5L1X - chains B and F of the 6 polymer chains in the assembly; structure by X-ray diffraction, 3.30 A resolution.

Chain B (and F):
Protein: hMPV F1 subunit
Organism: Human metapneumovirus
Notes: engineered mutation(s): G294E; chain F of this document is another copy of the same molecule, construct and numbering; everything in this record applies to it too
Reference sequence: Q8B9P0 (Q8B9P0_9MONO); residues 112-489 here = UniProt positions 112-489
Amino-acid sequence (387 residues; each row starts with the number of its first residue):
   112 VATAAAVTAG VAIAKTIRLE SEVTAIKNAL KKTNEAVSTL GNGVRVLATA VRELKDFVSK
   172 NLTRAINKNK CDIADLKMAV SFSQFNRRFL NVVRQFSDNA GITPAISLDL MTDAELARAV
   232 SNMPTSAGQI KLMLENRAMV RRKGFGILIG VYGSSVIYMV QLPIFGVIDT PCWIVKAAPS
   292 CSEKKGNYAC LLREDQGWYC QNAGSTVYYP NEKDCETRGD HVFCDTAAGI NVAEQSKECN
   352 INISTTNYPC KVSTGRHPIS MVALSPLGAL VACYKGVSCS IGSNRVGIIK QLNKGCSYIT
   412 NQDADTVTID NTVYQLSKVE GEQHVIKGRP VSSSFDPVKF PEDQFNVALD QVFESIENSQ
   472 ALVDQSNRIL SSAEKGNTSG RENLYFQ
Disordered / not traced: 112-113, 483-498
Cystine bridges: Cys283-Cys311, Cys292-Cys301, Cys326-Cys335, Cys350-Cys361, Cys384-Cys390
Covalent attachments: N-acetylglucosamine (NAG) linked to Asn172; glycan linked to Asn353
Sequence notes: expression tag (490-498)
From the paper describing this entry:
  - post-translational modification sites: Asn172, Asn353

Interface between chain B and chain F:
Pairs across the interface (152; chain B residue first):
  Ala117(B) - Ala116(F)  hydrophobic
  Ala120(B) - Ala116(F)
  Ala120(B) - Ala120(F)  hydrophobic
  Ile124(B) - Thr119(F)
  Ile124(B) - Ala123(F)  hydrophobic
  Thr127(B) - Ala123(F)
  Thr127(B) - Lys126(F)
  Thr127(B) - Thr127(F)
  Ile128(B) - Lys126(F)
  Leu130(B) - Leu130(F)  hydrophobic
  Glu131(B) - Lys126(F)  salt bridge
  Glu131(B) - Leu130(F)
  Val134(B) - Leu130(F)  hydrophobic
  Val134(B) - Glu133(F)
  Val134(B) - Val134(F)  hydrophobic
  Val134(B) - Ile137(F)
  Ala136(B) - Ile480(F)
  Ile137(B) - Ile137(F)  hydrophobic
  Ile137(B) - Leu481(F)  hydrophobic
  Lys138(B) - Glu133(F)  salt bridge
  Lys138(B) - Ile137(F)
  Asn139(B) - Ile480(F)
  Ala140(B) - Ser477(F)  hydrogen bond (backbone-side chain)
  Ala140(B) - Ile480(F)  hydrophobic
  Ala140(B) - Leu481(F)  hydrophobic
  Leu141(B) - Ala140(F)  hydrophobic
  Leu141(B) - Leu141(F)  hydrophobic
  Leu141(B) - Thr144(F)
  Lys143(B) - Leu473(F)
  Lys143(B) - Gln476(F)
  Thr144(B) - Ser477(F)  hydrogen bond
  Asn145(B) - Thr144(F)
  Glu146(B) - Leu473(F)
  Ala147(B) - Ser470(F)  hydrogen bond (backbone-side chain)
  Ala147(B) - Leu473(F)  hydrophobic
  Ala147(B) - Val474(F)  hydrophobic
  Val148(B) - Val148(F)  hydrophobic
  Val148(B) - Leu151(F)
  Thr150(B) - Ser466(F)
  Thr150(B) - Asn469(F)
  Thr150(B) - Ser470(F)
  Leu151(B) - Leu151(F)  hydrophobic
  Leu151(B) - Ile467(F)  hydrophobic
  Leu151(B) - Ser470(F)
  Gly152(B) - Leu151(F)
  Gly154(B) - Val463(F)
  Gly154(B) - Ser466(F)
  Val155(B) - Val155(F)  hydrophobic
  Val157(B) - Ala459(F)
  Val157(B) - Gln462(F)
  Val157(B) - Val463(F)  hydrophobic
  Leu158(B) - Leu158(F)  hydrophobic
  Leu158(B) - Leu460(F)  hydrophobic
  Leu158(B) - Val463(F)
  Ala159(B) - Leu158(F)  hydrophobic
  Ala161(B) - Phe456(F)
  Val162(B) - Val162(F)  hydrophobic
  Glu164(B) - Gln455(F)  hydrogen bond
  Leu165(B) - Leu165(F)  hydrophobic
  Leu165(B) - Phe456(F)  hydrophobic
  Lys166(B) - Leu165(F)
  Phe168(B) - Lys450(F)
  Phe168(B) - Phe451(F)  hydrophobic
  Val169(B) - Val169(F)  hydrophobic
  Val169(B) - Leu173(F)  hydrophobic
  Thr174(B) - Leu173(F)
  Ile177(B) - Leu173(F)  hydrophobic
  Ile177(B) - Ile177(F)  hydrophobic
  Ile177(B) - Asn180(F)
  Lys181(B) - Ala176(F)
  Lys181(B) - Lys179(F)
  Lys181(B) - Asn180(F)
  Ile184(B) - Asn180(F)
  Ile184(B) - Asp183(F)
  Ile184(B) - Ile184(F)  hydrophobic
  Leu187(B) - Leu187(F)  hydrophobic
  Lys188(B) - Asp183(F)  salt bridge
  Lys188(B) - Leu187(F)
  Arg205(B) - Asp209(F)  salt bridge
  Gln206(B) - Asp209(F)  hydrogen bond
  Ser218(B) - Ser208(F)
  Ser218(B) - Asp209(F)
  Leu219(B) - Ser208(F)  hydrogen bond (backbone-backbone)
  Asp220(B) - Asp209(F)
  Arg252(B) - Ala211(F)
  Arg253(B) - Asn210(F)
  Arg253(B) - Ala211(F)  hydrogen bond (side chain-backbone)
  Arg253(B) - Ile213(F)
  Arg367(B) - Thr357(F)
  Arg367(B) - Asn358(F)  hydrogen bond
  His368(B) - Ala344(F)
  His368(B) - Gln346(F)  hydrogen bond
  His368(B) - Asn358(F)  hydrogen bond (side chain-backbone)
  Ile370(B) - Ser316(F)
  Ile370(B) - Asn342(F)
  Ile370(B) - Ala344(F)
  Ser371(B) - Gly315(F)  hydrogen bond (backbone-backbone)
  Ser371(B) - Ser316(F)
  Met372(B) - Asn342(F)
  Val388(B) - Gly315(F)
  Ile420(B) - Ala314(F)
  Asp421(B) - Ala314(F)
  Thr423(B) - Val278(F)
  Thr423(B) - Asn313(F)
  Tyr425(B) - Asn313(F)  hydrogen bond
  Gln426(B) - Pro235(F)
  Lys429(B) - Gln272(F)  hydrogen bond
  Glu433(B) - Arg229(F)  salt bridge
  His435(B) - Arg229(F)
  Ile437(B) - Arg199(F)
  Gly439(B) - Phe196(F)
  Gly439(B) - Asn197(F)
  Arg440(B) - Phe196(F)
  Pro441(B) - Phe196(F)
  Val442(B) - Met189(F)
  Val442(B) - Ser192(F)
  Val442(B) - Phe193(F)  hydrophobic
  Val442(B) - Phe196(F)  hydrophobic
  Ser443(B) - Met189(F)
  Ser444(B) - Met189(F)
  Ser445(B) - Lys188(F)  hydrogen bond
  Phe446(B) - Asn178(F)
  Phe446(B) - Lys181(F)
  Phe446(B) - Cys182(F)
  Asp447(B) - Lys181(F)
  Pro448(B) - Asn178(F)
  Val449(B) - Asn178(F)  hydrogen bond (backbone-side chain)
  Phe451(B) - Lys166(F)
  Phe451(B) - Ser170(F)
  Glu453(B) - Lys166(F)  salt bridge
  Glu453(B) - Ser170(F)  hydrogen bond
  Phe456(B) - Lys166(F)
  Asn457(B) - Lys166(F)  hydrogen bond
  Leu460(B) - Arg163(F)
  Asp461(B) - Arg163(F)  salt bridge
  Val463(B) - Ala159(F)  hydrophobic
  Phe464(B) - Arg156(F)
  Phe464(B) - Ala159(F)  hydrophobic
  Phe464(B) - Thr160(F)
  Phe464(B) - Arg163(F)
  Ile467(B) - Gly152(F)
  Ile467(B) - Val155(F)  hydrophobic
  Ile467(B) - Arg156(F)
  Ser470(B) - Val148(F)
  Gln471(B) - Ser149(F)  hydrogen bond
  Val474(B) - Asn145(F)
  Val474(B) - Val148(F)  hydrophobic
  Val474(B) - Ser149(F)
  Ser477(B) - Asn145(F)  hydrogen bond
  Asn478(B) - Lys142(F)  hydrogen bond
  Asn478(B) - Asn145(F)  hydrogen bond
  Leu481(B) - Leu141(F)  hydrophobic
Also at the interface, not in a pair above, chain B (99 interface residues in all): Ala116, Ala123, Thr135, Asn172, Leu173, Asn180, Pro215, Ala216, Ile217, Val430
Also at the interface, not in a pair above, chain F (100 interface residues in all): Lys138, Ala147, Phe168, Thr174, Ala185, Arg205, Phe207, Gly212, Glu226, Ala230, Asn233, Met270, Ile275, Val343, Tyr359, Val449

Overview:
99 residues of chain B and 100 residues of chain F are in contact, with 21 hydrogen bonds and 7 salt bridges.
Polar contacts include Glu131(B)-Lys126(F), Lys138(B)-Glu133(F) and Lys188(B)-Asp183(F). Covalently linked
N-acetylglucosamine: at Asn172(B). The paper reports modification sites Asn172(B) and Asn353(B).
Both chains are hMPV F1 subunit (Human metapneumovirus). Entry 5L1X (Structure of the Human Metapneumovirus
Fusion Protein in the Postfusion Conformation) was determined by X-ray diffraction.
